Entry 6W5H (X-ray diffraction, 1.85 A resolution); this record covers chain A.

# Chain A
Protein: 3C-like protease
From: Norwalk virus (strain GI/Human/United States/Norwalk/1968)
Notes: EC 3.4.22.66
UniProtKB: Q83883 (POLG_NVN68); residues 1-181 here correspond to UniProt positions 1101-1281 (UniProt number = residue number + 1100)
Chain sequence (187 residues; row label = number of the first residue in the row; numbers below 1 keep their minus sign (His-5 is residue -5)):
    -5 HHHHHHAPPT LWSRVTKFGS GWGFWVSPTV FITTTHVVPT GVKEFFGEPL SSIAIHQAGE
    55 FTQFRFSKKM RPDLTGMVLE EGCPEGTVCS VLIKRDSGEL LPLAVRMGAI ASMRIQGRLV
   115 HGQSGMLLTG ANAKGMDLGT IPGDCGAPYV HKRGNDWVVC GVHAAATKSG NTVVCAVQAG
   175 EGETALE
Disordered / not traced: -5 to -4, 123-131, 174-181
Construct notes: expression tag (-5 to 0)
Swiss-Prot annotation at these positions:
  - active site (For 3CLpro activity): His30, Glu54, Cys139
  - site: Glu181 (Cleavage)
Glycans and other covalent adducts: compound TKP linked to Cys139
Residues lining bound ligands: TKP (2-(3-chlorophenyl)-2-methylpropyl [(2S)-3-cyclohexyl-1-({(2S)-1-hydroxy-3-[(3S)-2-oxopyrrolidin-3-yl]propan-2-yl}amino)-1-oxopropan-2-yl]carbamate): His30, Glu54, Arg108, Ile109, Gln110, Arg112, Val114, Thr134, Ile135, Pro136, Gly137, His157, Ala158, Ala159, Ala160, Thr161, Lys162, Val168

# Summary
Compound TKP is covalently linked to Cys139. Curated annotation (UniProt) lists 3 active-site residues.
Chain A is 3C-like protease (Norwalk virus (strain GI/Human/United States/Norwalk/1968)); the structure, 1.85
A resolution structure of Norovirus 3CL protease in complex with inhibitor 5d, was determined by X-ray
diffraction (same publication as 6W5J, 6W5K and 6W5L).
